6R72 - chains A and B; structure by X-ray diffraction, 3.95 A resolution.

# Chain A (and B)
Molecule: Multidrug exporter ATP-binding cassette
Organism: Bacillus subtilis
Notes: chain B of this document is another copy of the same molecule, construct and numbering; everything in this record applies to it too
UniProtKB: A0A164TVX9 (A0A164TVX9_BACIU); residue numbers follow UniProt; this construct covers 1-589
Chain sequence (599 residues; each row starts with the number of its first residue; numbers below 1 keep their minus sign (Met-9 is residue -9)):
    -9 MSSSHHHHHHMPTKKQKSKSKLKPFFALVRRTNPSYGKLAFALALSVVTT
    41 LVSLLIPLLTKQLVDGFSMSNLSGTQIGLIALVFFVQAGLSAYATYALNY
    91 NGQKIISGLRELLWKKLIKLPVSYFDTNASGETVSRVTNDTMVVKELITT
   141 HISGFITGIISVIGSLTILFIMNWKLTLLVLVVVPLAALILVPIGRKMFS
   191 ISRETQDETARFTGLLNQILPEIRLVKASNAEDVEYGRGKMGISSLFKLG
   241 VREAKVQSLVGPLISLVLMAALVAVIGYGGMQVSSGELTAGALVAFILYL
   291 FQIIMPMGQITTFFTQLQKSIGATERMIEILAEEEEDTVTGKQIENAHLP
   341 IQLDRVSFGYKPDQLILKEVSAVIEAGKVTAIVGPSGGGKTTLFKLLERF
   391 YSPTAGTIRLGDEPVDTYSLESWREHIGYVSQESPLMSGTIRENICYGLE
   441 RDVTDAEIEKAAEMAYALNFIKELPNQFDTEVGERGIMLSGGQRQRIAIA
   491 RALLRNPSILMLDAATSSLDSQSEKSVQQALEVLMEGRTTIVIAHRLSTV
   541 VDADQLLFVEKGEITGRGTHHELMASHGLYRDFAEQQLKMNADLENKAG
Not modelled in the structure: -9 to 9, 270-278 (chain B: -9 to 8, 273-281, 587-589)
Construct notes: initiating methionine (-9); expression tag (-8 to 0); engineered mutation Ala504 (Glu in A0A164TVX9)
Metal / ion sites: Mg2+: Thr381, Gln422 (together with ATP)
Residues lining bound ligands:
  - ATP (adenosine-5'-triphosphate), molecule 1: Asp116, Tyr350, Ile356, Pro375, Ser376, Gly377, Gly378, Gly379, Lys380, Thr381, Thr382, Lys385, Gln422
  - ATP, molecule 2: Arg214, Leu464, Ile477, Met478, Ser480, Gly481, Gly482, Gln483, Ser508
What the authors report for this chain:
  - mutagenesis - E504A: abolished catalytic activity on ATP (citing earlier work)

# How chain A and chain B interact
Pairs across the interface (248; chain A residue first):
  Phe57(A) - Phe291(B)  hydrophobic
  Ser58(A) - Val284(B)
  Asn61(A) - Leu283(B)
  Leu72(A) - Met259(B)
  Phe75(A) - Met259(B)  hydrophobic
  Ala82(A) - Ser248(B)
  Tyr86(A) - Val241(B)
  Tyr86(A) - Ser248(B)
  Asn89(A) - Ala244(B)
  Gln93(A) - Phe237(B)  hydrogen bond (side chain-backbone)
  Gln93(A) - Lys238(B)
  Gln93(A) - Gly240(B)
  Gln93(A) - Val241(B)
  Lys94(A) - Lys238(B)
  Ile96(A) - Phe237(B)  hydrophobic
  Ser97(A) - Lys238(B)
  Arg100(A) - Phe237(B)
  Glu101(A) - Tyr226(B)
  Trp104(A) - Leu206(B)  hydrophobic
  Trp104(A) - Leu210(B)  hydrophobic
  Trp104(A) - Glu225(B)  hydrogen bond (side chain-backbone)
  Trp104(A) - Tyr226(B)  hydrogen bond (side chain-backbone)
  Trp104(A) - Gly229(B)
  Trp104(A) - Lys230(B)
  Lys105(A) - Tyr226(B)
  Leu107(A) - Leu210(B)  hydrophobic
  Leu107(A) - Ile213(B)
  Ile108(A) - Ile213(B)
  Ile108(A) - Lys217(B)
  Ile108(A) - Ala221(B)
  Ile108(A) - Glu222(B)
  Ile108(A) - Tyr226(B)  hydrophobic
  Lys109(A) - Glu222(B)
  Lys109(A) - Asp223(B)  salt bridge
  Val112(A) - Arg214(B)  hydrogen bond (backbone-side chain)
  Phe115(A) - Leu210(B)  hydrophobic
  Phe115(A) - Ile213(B)  hydrophobic
  Asp116(A) - Arg214(B)  salt bridge
  Asp116(A) - Ile477(B)
  Asp116(A) - Met478(B)
  Ala119(A) - Glu474(B)
  Ser120(A) - Leu210(B)
  Ser120(A) - Pro211(B)
  Ser120(A) - Glu474(B)  hydrogen bond (backbone-side chain)
  Gly121(A) - Glu474(B)  hydrogen bond (backbone-side chain)
  Val124(A) - Leu206(B)  hydrophobic
  Val124(A) - Asn207(B)
  Val124(A) - Leu210(B)  hydrophobic
  Val127(A) - Leu206(B)  hydrophobic
  Asn129(A) - Thr128(B)
  Asn129(A) - Asn129(B)  hydrogen bond
  Asn129(A) - Met132(B)
  Met132(A) - Asn129(B)
  Lys135(A) - Phe237(B)
  Glu136(A) - Glu136(B)
  Thr203(A) - Val124(B)
  Thr203(A) - Thr128(B)
  Leu205(A) - Ser428(B)
  Leu206(A) - Val124(B)  hydrophobic
  Leu206(A) - Thr128(B)
  Asn207(A) - Gly121(B)
  Asn207(A) - Val124(B)
  Asn207(A) - Asn207(B)
  Gln208(A) - Met427(B)
  Gln208(A) - Ser428(B)  hydrogen bond
  Gln208(A) - Gly473(B)
  Gln208(A) - Arg475(B)
  Leu210(A) - Trp104(B)  hydrophobic
  Leu210(A) - Phe115(B)  hydrophobic
  Leu210(A) - Ser120(B)
  Leu210(A) - Thr123(B)
  Leu210(A) - Val124(B)  hydrophobic
  Pro211(A) - Ser120(B)
  Glu212(A) - Pro425(B)
  Ile213(A) - Leu107(B)
  Ile213(A) - Ile108(B)
  Ile213(A) - Phe115(B)  hydrophobic
  Arg214(A) - Val112(B)  hydrogen bond (side chain-backbone)
  Arg214(A) - Asp116(B)  salt bridge
  Arg214(A) - Lys385(B)
  Arg214(A) - Phe390(B)
  Arg214(A) - Tyr391(B)  hydrogen bond
  Leu215(A) - Pro425(B)  hydrophobic
  Val216(A) - Tyr437(B)
  Lys217(A) - Glu326(B)  salt bridge
  Lys217(A) - Arg389(B)
  Lys217(A) - Phe390(B)
  Lys217(A) - Leu410(B)
  Lys217(A) - Arg414(B)  hydrogen bond (backbone-side chain)
  Ala218(A) - Glu388(B)
  Ala218(A) - Phe390(B)  hydrophobic
  Ala218(A) - Arg414(B)
  Ser219(A) - Arg414(B)  hydrogen bond (backbone-side chain)
  Ser219(A) - Tyr437(B)
  Ser219(A) - Arg495(B)
  Asn220(A) - Glu411(B)
  Asn220(A) - Arg414(B)
  Asn220(A) - Tyr437(B)
  Asn220(A) - Gly438(B)  hydrogen bond (side chain-backbone)
  Ala221(A) - Arg414(B)
  Ala221(A) - Tyr437(B)  hydrophobic
  Glu222(A) - Ile108(B)
  Glu222(A) - Arg414(B)  salt bridge
  Asp223(A) - Lys109(B)
  Val224(A) - Glu440(B)
  Glu225(A) - Trp104(B)  hydrogen bond (backbone-side chain)
  Glu225(A) - Tyr437(B)
  Tyr226(A) - Glu101(B)
  Tyr226(A) - Trp104(B)  hydrogen bond (backbone-side chain)
  Tyr226(A) - Lys105(B)
  Tyr226(A) - Ile108(B)  hydrophobic
  Gly229(A) - Trp104(B)
  Lys230(A) - Glu101(B)
  Phe237(A) - Gln93(B)  hydrogen bond (backbone-side chain)
  Phe237(A) - Ile96(B)  hydrophobic
  Phe237(A) - Arg100(B)
  Phe237(A) - Met132(B)  hydrophobic
  Phe237(A) - Lys135(B)
  Lys238(A) - Gln93(B)
  Lys238(A) - Ser97(B)
  Gly240(A) - Gln93(B)
  Val241(A) - Tyr86(B)
  Val241(A) - Tyr90(B)  hydrophobic
  Val241(A) - Gln93(B)
  Ala244(A) - Tyr86(B)
  Ala244(A) - Asn89(B)
  Lys245(A) - Tyr86(B)
  Ser248(A) - Ala82(B)
  Ser248(A) - Tyr86(B)
  Ser255(A) - Phe75(B)
  Leu258(A) - Phe75(B)  hydrophobic
  Met259(A) - Leu72(B)
  Met259(A) - Phe75(B)  hydrophobic
  Leu262(A) - Leu72(B)  hydrophobic
  Leu283(A) - Ser60(B)
  Val284(A) - Phe57(B)  hydrophobic
  Val284(A) - Ser60(B)
  Glu326(A) - Lys217(B)
  Glu326(A) - Glu222(B)
  Asp327(A) - Glu222(B)
  Gly374(A) - Asp510(B)
  Ser376(A) - Gly482(B)
  Ser376(A) - Arg486(B)  hydrogen bond
  Ser376(A) - Asp510(B)
  Ser376(A) - Ser513(B)
  Gly377(A) - Ser480(B)
  Lys380(A) - Asp510(B)  salt bridge
  Lys385(A) - Arg214(B)
  Phe390(A) - Arg214(B)
  Phe390(A) - Lys217(B)
  Tyr391(A) - Arg214(B)  hydrogen bond
  Arg414(A) - Ala218(B)
  Arg414(A) - Ser219(B)
  Glu415(A) - Ser219(B)
  Ser421(A) - Leu215(B)
  Gln422(A) - Gly481(B)
  Glu423(A) - Leu215(B)
  Pro425(A) - Leu215(B)  hydrophobic
  Met427(A) - Gln208(B)
  Met427(A) - Val216(B)  hydrophobic
  Ser428(A) - Gln208(B)
  Ser428(A) - Arg228(B)
  Tyr437(A) - Val216(B)
  Tyr437(A) - Asn220(B)
  Tyr437(A) - Glu225(B)  hydrogen bond
  Phe460(A) - Ser376(B)
  Gly473(A) - Gln208(B)
  Glu474(A) - Ala119(B)
  Glu474(A) - Ser120(B)  hydrogen bond (side chain-backbone)
  Glu474(A) - Gly121(B)  hydrogen bond (side chain-backbone)
  Glu474(A) - Gln208(B)
  Arg475(A) - Gln208(B)
  Arg475(A) - Arg475(B)
  Ile477(A) - Asp116(B)
  Met478(A) - Asp116(B)
  Ser480(A) - Gly377(B)
  Gly481(A) - Gln422(B)
  Gly482(A) - Ser376(B)
  Arg486(A) - Ser376(B)  hydrogen bond
  Arg495(A) - Ser219(B)
  Thr506(A) - Arg536(B)  hydrogen bond (backbone-side chain)
  Ser507(A) - Ser507(B)
  Ser507(A) - Ser508(B)
  Ser507(A) - His535(B)
  Ser508(A) - Ser507(B)
  Ser508(A) - His535(B)
  Leu509(A) - His535(B)
  Leu509(A) - Arg536(B)  hydrogen bond (backbone-side chain)
  Asp510(A) - Gly374(B)
  Asp510(A) - Pro375(B)
  Asp510(A) - Ser376(B)  hydrogen bond (side chain-backbone)
  Asp510(A) - Lys380(B)  salt bridge
  Asp510(A) - His535(B)
  Ser511(A) - His535(B)
  Ser511(A) - Arg536(B)
  Ser511(A) - Gln577(B)  hydrogen bond
  Gln512(A) - Asp572(B)  hydrogen bond (side chain-backbone)
  Gln512(A) - Gln576(B)
  Glu514(A) - Met580(B)
  Lys515(A) - Gln576(B)  hydrogen bond (side chain-backbone)
  Lys515(A) - Lys579(B)
  Lys515(A) - Met580(B)
  Ala534(A) - Asp510(B)
  His535(A) - Ser507(B)
  His535(A) - Ser508(B)
  His535(A) - Leu509(B)
  His535(A) - Asp510(B)
  His535(A) - Ser511(B)
  His535(A) - Arg536(B)  hydrogen bond
  Arg536(A) - Thr506(B)  hydrogen bond (side chain-backbone)
  Arg536(A) - Leu509(B)  hydrogen bond (side chain-backbone)
  Arg536(A) - Ser511(B)
  Arg536(A) - Glu514(B)  salt bridge
  Arg536(A) - His535(B)  hydrogen bond
  Arg536(A) - Arg536(B)
  Arg536(A) - Thr539(B)
  Leu537(A) - Leu584(B)  hydrophobic
  Ser538(A) - Met580(B)
  Thr539(A) - Arg536(B)
  Val541(A) - Met580(B)
  Val541(A) - Asp583(B)
  Val541(A) - Leu584(B)  hydrophobic
  Asp542(A) - Asp583(B)
  His560(A) - Leu584(B)
  Met564(A) - Leu584(B)  hydrophobic
  Asp572(A) - Gln512(B)  hydrogen bond (backbone-side chain)
  Phe573(A) - Gln512(B)
  Gln576(A) - Ser511(B)
  Gln576(A) - Gln512(B)
  Gln576(A) - Lys515(B)
  Gln577(A) - Ser511(B)  hydrogen bond
  Gln577(A) - Asn581(B)
  Leu578(A) - Asn581(B)
  Leu578(A) - Leu584(B)  hydrophobic
  Leu578(A) - Glu585(B)
  Met580(A) - Ser511(B)
  Met580(A) - Glu514(B)
  Asn581(A) - Ser538(B)
  Asn581(A) - Gln577(B)
  Asn581(A) - Leu578(B)
  Asn581(A) - Asn581(B)
  Leu584(A) - Leu537(B)  hydrophobic
  Leu584(A) - Val541(B)  hydrophobic
  Leu584(A) - His560(B)
  Leu584(A) - Ala574(B)  hydrophobic
  Leu584(A) - Leu578(B)  hydrophobic
  Glu585(A) - Leu578(B)
  Lys587(A) - His561(B)
Also at the interface, not in a pair above, chain A (146 interface residues in all): Thr85, Tyr90, Leu110, Thr128, Ile209, Ile233, Ser234, Leu249, Pro252, Phe291, Glu325, Val373, Pro375, Glu411, Leu426, Gly438, Leu439, Arg484, Ser513, Ala588
Also at the interface, not in a pair above, chain B (147 interface residues in all): Tyr83, Thr85, Lys94, Thr203, Ile209, Glu212, Val224, Ser234, Lys245, Pro252, Ser255, Leu258, Ile287, Ile417, Tyr419, Ser421, Glu423, Ser424, Leu426, Leu439, Phe460, Gln483, Arg484, Arg491, Phe573

# Summary
The interface between chain A and chain B involves 146 residues on one side and 147 on the other; the contacts
include 34 hydrogen bonds and 8 salt bridges. Polar pairs include Lys109(A)-Asp223(B), Asp116(A)-Arg214(B) and
Lys217(A)-Glu326(B). Ligands of chain A: ATP. The paper reports that E504A of chain A abolishes catalytic
activity on ATP.
Both chains are Multidrug exporter ATP-binding cassette (Bacillus subtilis). Entry 6R72 (Crystal structure of
BmrA-E504A in an outward-facing conformation) was determined by X-ray diffraction (same publication as 7OW8,
7BG4 and 6R81).
